PDB entry 5BPD | X-ray diffraction, 2.40 A resolution | chains C and D of the 6 polymer chains in the assembly

== Chain C (and D) ==
Protein: TrmBL2
Source organism: Pyrococcus furiosus
Notes: chain D of this document is another copy of the same molecule, construct and numbering; everything in this record applies to it too
Reference sequence: Q8U3H1 (TMBL2_PYRFU); residues 1-264 here = UniProt positions 1-264
Chain sequence (264 residues; numbered 1 to 264; the number before each row is that of its first residue):
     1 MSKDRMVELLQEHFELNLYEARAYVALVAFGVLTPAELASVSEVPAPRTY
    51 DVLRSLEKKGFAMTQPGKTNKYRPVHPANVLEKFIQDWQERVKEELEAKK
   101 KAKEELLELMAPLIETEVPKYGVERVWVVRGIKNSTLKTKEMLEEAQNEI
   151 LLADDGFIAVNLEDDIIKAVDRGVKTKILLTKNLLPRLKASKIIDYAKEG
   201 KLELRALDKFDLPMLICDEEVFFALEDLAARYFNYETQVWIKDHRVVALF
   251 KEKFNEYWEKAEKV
Not modelled in the structure: 1, 120-122 (chain D: 118-119, 263-264)
Swiss-Prot annotation at these positions:
  - DNA-binding region: Leu33 to Arg54 (H-T-H motif)

== Interface between chain C and chain D ==
Pairs across the interface - 25 pairs, chain C then chain D:
  Ser2(C) with Tyr232(D), hydrogen bond (backbone-backbone); Phe233(D)
  Val25(C) with Phe233(D), hydrophobic
  Ala26(C) with Phe233(D), hydrophobic
  Ala29(C) with Ala229(D); Phe233(D), hydrophobic
  Phe30(C) with Ala229(D), hydrophobic; Ala230(D); Phe233(D), hydrophobic
  Ser40(C) with Tyr235(D)
  Val41(C) with Phe233(D); Tyr235(D), hydrophobic
  Ala229(C) with Ala29(D); Phe30(D), hydrophobic
  Ala230(C) with Phe30(D)
  Tyr232(C) with Ser2(D); Lys3(D)
  Phe233(C) with Lys3(D); Val25(D), hydrophobic; Ala26(D), hydrophobic; Ala29(D), hydrophobic; Phe30(D), hydrophobic; Val41(D)
  Tyr235(C) with Ser40(D); Val41(D), hydrophobic
Other interface residues (no listed pair), chain C (15 interface residues in all): Lys3, Ser42, Asp227
Other interface residues (no listed pair), chain D (15 interface residues in all): Met6, Asp227

== In short ==
Chain C and chain D each contribute 15 residues to their interface; the contacts include 1 hydrogen bond. Its
one hydrogen bond, Ser2(C)-Tyr232(D), is backbone to backbone.
Chain C and chain D are both TrmBL2 (Pyrococcus furiosus); the structure, Structure of TrmBL2, an archaeal
chromatin protein, shows a novel mode of DNA binding, was determined by X-ray diffraction, deposited together
with 5BOX, 5BPI and 5BQT.
